7NKD - chains A and D of the 8 polymer chains in the assembly; structure by electron microscopy, 3.12 A resolution.

== Chain A ==
Name: ATP synthase subunit alpha
From: Mycolicibacterium smegmatis (strain ATCC 700084 / mc(2)155)
Notes: EC 7.1.2.2
Reference sequence: A0R202 (ATPA_MYCS2); residue numbers follow UniProt; this construct covers 1-548
Amino-acid sequence (548 residues; each row starts with the number of its first residue):
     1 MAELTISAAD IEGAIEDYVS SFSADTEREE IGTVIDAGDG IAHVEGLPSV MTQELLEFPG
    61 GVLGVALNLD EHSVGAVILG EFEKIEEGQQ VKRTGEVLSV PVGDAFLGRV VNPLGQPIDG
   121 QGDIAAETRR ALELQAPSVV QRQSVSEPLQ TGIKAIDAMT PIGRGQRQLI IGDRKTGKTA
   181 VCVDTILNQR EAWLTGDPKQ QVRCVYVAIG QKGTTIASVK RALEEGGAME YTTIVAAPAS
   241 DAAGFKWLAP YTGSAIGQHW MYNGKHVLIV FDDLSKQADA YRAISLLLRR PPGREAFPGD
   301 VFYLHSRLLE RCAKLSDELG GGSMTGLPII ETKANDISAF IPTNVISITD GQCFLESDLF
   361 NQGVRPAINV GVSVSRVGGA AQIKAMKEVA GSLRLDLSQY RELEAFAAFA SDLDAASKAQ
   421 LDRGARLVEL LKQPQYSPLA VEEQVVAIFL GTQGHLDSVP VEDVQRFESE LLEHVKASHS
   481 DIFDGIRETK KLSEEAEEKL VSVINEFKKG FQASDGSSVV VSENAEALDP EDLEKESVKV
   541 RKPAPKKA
Disordered / not traced: 1-4, 38-41, 53, 67, 76-81, 97-110, 119, 126-548
Swiss-Prot annotation at these positions:
  - binding site (ATP): G172 to T179
  - site: S373 (Required for activity)

== Chain D ==
Name: ATP synthase subunit beta
From: Mycolicibacterium smegmatis (strain ATCC 700084 / mc(2)155)
Notes: EC 7.1.2.2
Reference sequence: A0R200 (ATPB_MYCS2); residue numbers follow UniProt; this construct covers 1-475
Amino-acid sequence (475 residues; each row starts with the number of its first residue):
     1 MTATAEKTAG RVVRITGPVV DVEFPRGSVP ELFNALHAEI TFGALAKTLT LEVAQHLGDS
    61 LVRCISMQPT DGLVRGVEVT DTGASISVPV GDGVKGHVFN ALGDCLDDPG YGKDFEHWSI
   121 HRKPPAFSDL EPRTEMLETG LKVVDLLTPY VRGGKIALFG GAGVGKTVLI QEMINRIARN
   181 FGGTSVFAGV GERTREGNDL WVELADANVL KDTALVFGQM DEPPGTRMRV ALSALTMAEF
   241 FRDEQGQDVL LFIDNIFRFT QAGSEVSTLL GRMPSAVGYQ PTLADEMGEL QERITSTRGR
   301 SITSMQAVYV PADDYTDPAP ATTFAHLDAT TELSRAVFSK GIFPAVDPLA SSSTILDPAI
   361 VGDEHYRVAQ EVIRILQRYK DLQDIIAILG IDELSEEDKQ LVNRARRIER FLSQNMMAAE
   421 QFTGQPGSTV PLKETIEAFD KLTKGEFDHL PEQAFFLIGG LDDLAKKAES LGAKL
Disordered / not traced: 1-6, 16-19, 32-54, 65-73, 82-475

== Chain A / chain D interface ==
Contacting residue pairs (10):
  I35(A) - G58(D)  hydrogen bond (backbone-backbone)
  D36(A) - H56(D)
  D36(A) - L57(D)
  D36(A) - G58(D)
  A37(A) - H56(D)  hydrogen bond (backbone-backbone)
  E86(A) - V29(D)
  E86(A) - E31(D)
  E86(A) - H56(D)
  E87(A) - H56(D)  hydrogen bond (backbone-side chain)
  E87(A) - S60(D)
Other interface residues (no listed pair), chain A (7 interface residues in all): K84, I85
Other interface residues (no listed pair), chain D (9 interface residues in all): P30, Q55, D59

== Summary ==
Chain A and chain D form an interface of 7 and 9 residues respectively, with 3 hydrogen bonds. Polar pairs
include E87(A)-H56(D), I35(A)-G58(D) and A37(A)-H56(D). UniProt lists 8 ATP-binding residues on chain A.
Chain A is ATP synthase subunit alpha and chain D is ATP synthase subunit beta, both from Mycolicibacterium
smegmatis (strain ATCC 700084 / mc(2)155); the structure, Mycobacterium smegmatis ATP synthase b-delta state
1, was determined by electron microscopy (same publication as 7NJK, 7NJL, 7NJM, 7NJN, 7NJO, 7NJP and 20
further entries).
